7MKD - chains L and Q of the 9 polymer chains in the assembly; structure by electron microscopy, 3.20 A resolution.

Chain L:
Protein: RNA polymerase sigma factor RpoD
Source organism: Escherichia coli
UniProt: Q0P6L9 (Q0P6L9_ECOLX); residues 1-613 here = UniProt positions 1-613
Sequence (613 residues; numbered 1 to 613; the number before each row is that of its first residue):
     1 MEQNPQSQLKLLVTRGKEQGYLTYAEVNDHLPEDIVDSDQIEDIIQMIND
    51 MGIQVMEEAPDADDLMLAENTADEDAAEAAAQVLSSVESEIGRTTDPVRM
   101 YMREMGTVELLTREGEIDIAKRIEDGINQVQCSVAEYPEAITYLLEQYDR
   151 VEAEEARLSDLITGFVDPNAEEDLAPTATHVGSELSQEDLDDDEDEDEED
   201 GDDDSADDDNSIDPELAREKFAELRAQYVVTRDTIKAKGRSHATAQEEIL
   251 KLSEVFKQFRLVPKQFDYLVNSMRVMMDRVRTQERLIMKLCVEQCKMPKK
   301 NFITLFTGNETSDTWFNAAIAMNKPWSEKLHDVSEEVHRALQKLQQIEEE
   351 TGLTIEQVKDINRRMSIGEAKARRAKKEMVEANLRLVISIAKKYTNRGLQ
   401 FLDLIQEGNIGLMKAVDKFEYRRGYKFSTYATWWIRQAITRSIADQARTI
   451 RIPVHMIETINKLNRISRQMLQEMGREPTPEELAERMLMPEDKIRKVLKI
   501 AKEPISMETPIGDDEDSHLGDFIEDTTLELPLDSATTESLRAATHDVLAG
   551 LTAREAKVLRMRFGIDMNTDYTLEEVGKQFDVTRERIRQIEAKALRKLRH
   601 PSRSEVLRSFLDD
Not modelled in the structure: 1-84, 169-213, 221, 237-243, 612-613
Small-molecule neighbours: chapso (1N7): Ile511, Leu519, Phe522
Reported in the primary citation:
  - conformationally variable residues (order/disorder transition): Ser85 to Ser89

Chain Q:
Molecule: Template strand of lambda PR promoter DNA
Sequence (90 nucleotides; each row starts with the number of its first residue):
     1 CGAGGTCGACATACAACCTCCTTAGTACATGCAACCATTATCACCGCCAG
    51 AGGTAAAATAGTCAACACGCACGGTGTTAGATATTTATCC
Not modelled in the structure: 1-7, 76-90
Small-molecule neighbours: chapso (1N7): DA34, DC35, DC36

Interface between chain L and chain Q:
Contacting residue pairs (28; chain L residue first):
  Asn396(L) - DA40(Q)  base contact
  Arg397(L) - DT41(Q)  hydrogen bond to the sugar
  Arg397(L) - DC42(Q)  salt bridge to the phosphate
  Thr440(L) - DC42(Q)  base contact
  Glu458(L) - DA43(Q)  base contact
  Glu458(L) - DC44(Q)  base contact
  Asn461(L) - DT41(Q)  base contact
  Asn464(L) - DT41(Q)  hydrogen bond to the base
  Arg465(L) - DA43(Q)  salt bridge to the phosphate
  Arg468(L) - DT41(Q)  salt bridge to the phosphate
  Ile505(L) - DC36(Q)  base contact
  Thr509(L) - DC36(Q)  phosphate contact
  Thr509(L) - DA37(Q)  phosphate contact
  Pro510(L) - DC36(Q)  sugar contact
  Ile511(L) - DC35(Q)  phosphate contact
  Ile511(L) - DC36(Q)  sugar contact
  Ser517(L) - DA34(Q)  base contact
  Phe522(L) - DA34(Q)  base contact
  Arg562(L) - DG61(Q)  sugar contact
  Thr572(L) - DA60(Q)  sugar contact
  Thr572(L) - DG61(Q)  hydrogen bond to the phosphate
  Leu573(L) - DG61(Q)  hydrogen bond to the phosphate
  Arg584(L) - DG61(Q)  hydrogen bond to the base
  Arg584(L) - DT62(Q)  hydrogen bond to the base
  Glu585(L) - DC63(Q)  base contact
  Glu585(L) - DA64(Q)  hydrogen bond to the base
  Arg588(L) - DT62(Q)  sugar contact
  Arg588(L) - DC63(Q)  salt bridge to the phosphate
Also at the interface, not in a pair above, chain L (26 interface residues in all): Gln437, Gly512, Asp514, Leu519, Glu574, Gln589
Also at the interface, not in a pair above, chain Q (16 interface residues in all): DA33, DA65

In short:
26 residues of chain L and 16 residues of chain Q are in contact; the contacts include 7 hydrogen bonds and 4
salt bridges. Polar contacts include Asn464(L)-DT41(Q), Arg584(L)-DG61(Q) and Arg584(L)-DT62(Q). Chapso is
bound between chain L and chain Q. The paper reports conformational variability at Ser85(L).
Chain L is RNA polymerase sigma factor RpoD (Escherichia coli) and chain Q is Template strand of lambda PR
promoter DNA; the structure, Cryo-EM structure of Escherichia coli RNA polymerase bound to lambda PR promoter
DNA (class 1), was determined by electron microscopy (same publication as 7MKE, 7MKI and 7MKJ).
